PDB entry 6YQH | X-ray diffraction, 1.41 A resolution | chain AAA

== Chain AAA ==
Molecule: Acetyl-CoA carboxylase, biotin carboxylase
From: Bacteroides thetaiotaomicron (strain ATCC 29148 / DSM 2079 / NCTC 10582 / E50 / VPI-5482)
Reference sequence: Q8AAW3 (Q8AAW3_BACTN); residues 3-804 here correspond to UniProt positions 1-802 (UniProt number = residue number - 2)
Sequence (802 residues; numbered 3 to 804; the number before each row is that of its first residue):
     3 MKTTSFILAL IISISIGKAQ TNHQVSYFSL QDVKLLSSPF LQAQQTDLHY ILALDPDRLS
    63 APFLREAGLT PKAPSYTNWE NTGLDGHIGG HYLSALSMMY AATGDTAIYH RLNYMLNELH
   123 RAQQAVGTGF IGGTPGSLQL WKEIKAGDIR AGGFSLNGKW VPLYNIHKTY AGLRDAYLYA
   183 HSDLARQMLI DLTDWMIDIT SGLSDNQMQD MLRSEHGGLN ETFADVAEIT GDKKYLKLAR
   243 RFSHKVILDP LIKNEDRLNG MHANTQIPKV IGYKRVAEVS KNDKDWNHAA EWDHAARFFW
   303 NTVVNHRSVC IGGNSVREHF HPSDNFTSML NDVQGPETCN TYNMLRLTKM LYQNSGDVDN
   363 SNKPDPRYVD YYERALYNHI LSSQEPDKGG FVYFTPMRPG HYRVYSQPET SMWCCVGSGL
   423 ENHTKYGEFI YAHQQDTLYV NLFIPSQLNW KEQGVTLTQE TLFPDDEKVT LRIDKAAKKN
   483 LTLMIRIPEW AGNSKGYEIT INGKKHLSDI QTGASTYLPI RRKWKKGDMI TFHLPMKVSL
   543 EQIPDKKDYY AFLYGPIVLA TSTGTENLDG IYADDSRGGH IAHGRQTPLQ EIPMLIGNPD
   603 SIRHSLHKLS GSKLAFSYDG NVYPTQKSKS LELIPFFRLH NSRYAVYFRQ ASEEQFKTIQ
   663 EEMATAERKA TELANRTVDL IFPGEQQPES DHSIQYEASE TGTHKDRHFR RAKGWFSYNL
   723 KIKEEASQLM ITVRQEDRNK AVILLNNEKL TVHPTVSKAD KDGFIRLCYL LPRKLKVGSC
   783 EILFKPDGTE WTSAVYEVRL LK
Unresolved in the structure: 3-23, 495-498, 629-631
Covalently attached groups: (1S,2S,3S,4S)-4-(hydroxymethyl)cyclopentane-1,2,3-triol (PJ5) linked to C416
Ion coordination: Zn2+: E339, C341, C416, C417
Residues lining bound ligands: PJ5 ((1S,2S,3S,4S)-4-(hydroxymethyl)cyclopentane-1,2,3-triol): W81, Y166, E217, H264, N266, T267, E320, E339, C341, Y395, Q688, Q689
From the paper describing this entry:
  - binding site for PJ5: E320, E339, C416
  - catalytic residues: C416
  - Zn2+ coordination: E339, C416

== Overview ==
Covalently linked compound PJ5: at C416. The Zn2+ site is built by E339, C341, C416 and C417. The paper
reports the catalytic residue C416; a binding site for PJ5 at E320, E339 and C416.
Chain AAA is Acetyl-CoA carboxylase, biotin carboxylase (Bacteroides thetaiotaomicron (strain ATCC 29148 / DSM
2079 / NCTC 10582 / E50 / VPI-5482)); the structure, GH146 beta-L-arabinofuranosidase bound to covalent
inhibitor, was determined by X-ray diffraction (same publication as 7BZL and 7DIF).
